Entry 4MG5 (X-ray diffraction, 2.05 A resolution); this record covers chains A and B of the 4 polymer chains in the assembly.

== Chain A (and B) ==
Protein: Estrogen receptor
Source organism: Homo sapiens
Notes: fragment: ligand binding domain; chain B of this document is another copy of the same molecule, construct and numbering; everything in this record applies to it too
UniProtKB: P03372 (ESR1_HUMAN); residue numbers follow UniProt; this construct covers 302-552
Sequence (255 residues; row label = number of the first residue in the row):
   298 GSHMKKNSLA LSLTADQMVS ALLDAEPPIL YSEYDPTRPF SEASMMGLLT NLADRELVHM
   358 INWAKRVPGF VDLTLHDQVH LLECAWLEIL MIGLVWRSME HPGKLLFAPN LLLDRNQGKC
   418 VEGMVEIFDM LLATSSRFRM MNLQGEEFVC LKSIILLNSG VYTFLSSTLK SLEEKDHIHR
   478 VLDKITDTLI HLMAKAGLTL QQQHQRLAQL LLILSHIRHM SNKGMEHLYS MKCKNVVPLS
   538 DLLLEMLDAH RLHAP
Not modelled in the structure: 298-304, 462-463, 548-552 (chain B: 298-303, 462-471, 549-552)
Construct notes: expression tag (298-301); engineered mutation S537 (Tyr in P03372)
Modified positions: C381 (S-hydroxycysteine; CSO); C530 (S-hydroxycysteine; CSO)
From the paper describing this entry:
  - mutagenesis - Y537S: increased stability (citing earlier work)
  - specificity-determining residues: M421 (proposed by the authors, not directly observed)

== Interface between chain A and chain B ==
Residue-residue contacts - 57 pairs, chain A then chain B:
  C381(A) with H516(B)
  A430(A) with Y459(B)
  R434(A) with Y459(B); H476(B)
  I451(A) with L509(B), hydrophobic
  N455(A) with L509(B); S512(B); H513(B), hydrogen bond
  S456(A) with H513(B)
  V458(A) with H513(B)
  Y459(A) with A430(B); R434(B), hydrogen bond; H513(B)
  T460(A) with M427(B)
  H476(A) with R434(B)
  D480(A) with Q502(B); Q506(B), hydrogen bond
  T483(A) with H501(B); A505(B)
  D484(A) with Q498(B); H501(B), salt bridge; Q502(B), hydrogen bond
  I487(A) with H501(B)
  L497(A) with L497(B), hydrophobic
  Q498(A) with D484(B), hydrogen bond
  H501(A) with T483(B); I487(B); H501(B); L504(B)
  Q502(A) with D480(B); D484(B), hydrogen bond
  L504(A) with H501(B)
  A505(A) with T483(B); L508(B), hydrophobic
  Q506(A) with D480(B), hydrogen bond
  L508(A) with A505(B), hydrophobic
  L509(A) with I451(B), hydrophobic; N455(B); Y459(B); L511(B), hydrophobic
  L511(A) with L509(B), hydrophobic; S512(B)
  S512(A) with N455(B); R515(B), hydrogen bond
  H513(A) with N455(B), hydrogen bond; S456(B); Y459(B); R515(B)
  R515(A) with S512(B), hydrogen bond; H513(B), hydrogen bond; H516(B)
  H516(A) with C381(B); R515(B), hydrogen bond; N519(B), hydrogen bond
  N519(A) with H516(B), hydrogen bond; N519(B)
  K520(A) with H547(B), hydrogen bond (side chain-backbone)
Other interface residues (no listed pair), chain A (33 interface residues in all): M437, L479, I510
Other interface residues (no listed pair), chain B (34 interface residues in all): V458, L479, Q500, I510, K520

== Overview ==
The interface between chain A and chain B involves 33 residues on one side and 34 on the other, with 15
hydrogen bonds and 1 salt bridge. Among the polar pairs are D484(A)-H501(B), N455(A)-H513(B) and
Y459(A)-R434(B). The paper reports that Y537S of chain A increases stability; the specificity determinant
M421(A).
Chain A and chain B are both Estrogen receptor (Homo sapiens); the structure, Crystal structure of hERa-LBD
(Y537S) in complex with chlordecone, was determined by X-ray diffraction (same publication as 4MG6, 4MG7,
4MG8, 4MG9, 4MGA, 4MGB, 4MGC and 4MGD).
